8TH6 - chains D and E of the 4 polymer chains in the assembly; structure by X-ray diffraction, 2.34 A resolution.

Chain D:
Name: Ras GTPase-activating protein-binding protein 1
Source organism: Homo sapiens
Notes: EC 3.6.4.12, 3.6.4.13
UniProtKB: Q13283 (G3BP1_HUMAN); residue numbers follow UniProt; this construct covers 1-139
Amino-acid sequence (139 residues; numbered 1 to 139; the number before each row is that of its first residue):
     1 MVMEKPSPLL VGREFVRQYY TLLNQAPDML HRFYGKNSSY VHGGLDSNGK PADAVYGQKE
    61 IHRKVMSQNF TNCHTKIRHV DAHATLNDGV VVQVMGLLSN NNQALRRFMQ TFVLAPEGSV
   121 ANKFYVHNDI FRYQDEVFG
Disordered / not traced: 1, 44-52
Curated features (UniProtKB/Swiss-Prot):
  - cross-link (Glycyl lysine isopeptide (Lys-Gly)): Lys-36 (interchain with G-Cter in ubiquitin), Lys-50 (interchain with G-Cter in ubiquitin), Lys-59 (interchain with G-Cter in ubiquitin), Lys-64 (interchain with G-Cter in ubiquitin), Lys-76 (interchain with G-Cter in ubiquitin), Lys-123 (interchain with G-Cter in ubiquitin)
  - natural variant: Arg-78 (R78C: Found in a patient with a neurodevelopmental disorder; uncertain significance), Arg-132 (R132I: Found in a patient with a neurodevelopmental disorder; uncertain significance)
  - mutagenesis: Phe-15 (F15W: Decreased interaction with USP10), Phe-33 (F33W: Abolished interaction with CAPRIN1 and ability to undergo liquid-liquid phase separation. Abolished interaction with USP10), Lys-36 (K36R: In 10KR; abolished ubiquitination in response to heat shock, leading to decreased stress granule disassembly when associated with R-50, R-59, R-64, R-76, R-123, R-353, R-357, R-376 and R-393 ...), Lys-50 (K50R: In 10KR; abolished ubiquitination in response to heat shock, leading to decreased stress granule disassembly when associated with R-36, R-59, R-64, R-76, R-123, R-353, R-357, R-376 and R-393 ...), Lys-59 (K59R: In 10KR; abolished ubiquitination in response to heat shock, leading to decreased stress granule disassembly when associated with R-36, R-50, R-64, R-76, R-123, R-353, R-357, R-376 and R-393 ...), Lys-64 (K64R: In 10KR; abolished ubiquitination in response to heat shock, leading to decreased stress granule disassembly when associated with R-36, R-50, R-59, R-76, R-123, R-353, R-357, R-376 and R-393 ...), Lys-76 (K76R: In 10KR; abolished ubiquitination in response to heat shock, leading to decreased stress granule disassembly when associated with R-36, R-50, R-59, R-64, R-123, R-353, R-357, R-376 and R-393 ...), Lys-123 (K123R: In 10KR; abolished ubiquitination in response to heat shock, leading to decreased stress granule disassembly when associated with R-36, R-50, R-59, R-64, R-76, R-353, R-357, R-376 and R-393 ...), Phe-124 (F124W: Does not affect interaction with USP10)
From the paper describing this entry:
  - mutagenesis - F33W: abolished binding to nsP3449-473
  - mutagenesis - F15A, F124A: decreased expression
  - mutagenesis - F112A: abolished binding to FxFG-containing Nups
  - mutagenesis - F124W: unchanged binding to interactome

Chain E:
Name: Ubiquitin carboxyl-terminal hydrolase 10
Source organism: Homo sapiens
Notes: EC 3.4.19.12
UniProtKB: Q14694 (UBP10_HUMAN); residues 2-24 here = UniProt positions 2-24
Amino-acid sequence (24 residues; numbered 1 to 24; the number before each row is that of its first residue):
     1 GALHSPQYIF GDFSPDEFNQ FFVT
Disordered / not traced: 1-5, 24
Construct notes: expression tag (1)
Curated features (UniProtKB/Swiss-Prot):
  - region: Pro-6 to Phe-21 (G3BP1-binding)
  - modified residue: Ala-2 (N-acetylalanine), Thr-24 (Phosphothreonine)
  - mutagenesis: Phe-10 (F10A/G/P/W/D/E/R/H/K/S/T/C/M/N/Q: Abolished interaction with G3BP1 and ability to inhibit stress granule formation; F10Y: Decreased but not abolished interaction with G3BP1), Gly-11 (G11A: Decreased but not abolished interaction with G3BP1; G11I/L/P/V/F/W/Y/D/E/R/H/K/S/T/C/M/N/Q: Abolished interaction with G3BP1), Asp-12 (D12A/G/I/L/V/F/W/Y/E/R/H/K/S/T/C/M/N/Q: Decreased but not abolished interaction with G3BP1; D12P: Abolished interaction with G3BP1), Phe-13 (F13A/G/P/W/D/E/R/H/K/S/T/C/M/N/Q: Abolished interaction with G3BP1; F13Y/V/L/I: Decreased but not abolished interaction with G3BP1)

Interface between chain D and chain E:
Residue-residue contacts - 39 pairs, chain D then chain E:
  Pro-6(D) / Tyr-8(E)  hydrophobic
  Ser-7(D) / Tyr-8(E)
  Val-11(D) / Tyr-8(E)  hydrophobic
  Val-11(D) / Phe-10(E)
  Glu-14(D) / Pro-6(E)
  Glu-14(D) / Phe-10(E)
  Phe-15(D) / Phe-10(E)
  Arg-17(D) / Pro-6(E)
  Arg-17(D) / Phe-22(E)
  Arg-17(D) / Val-23(E)
  Gln-18(D) / Pro-6(E)
  Gln-18(D) / Tyr-8(E)
  Gln-18(D) / Phe-10(E)
  Gln-18(D) / Phe-22(E)
  Thr-21(D) / Phe-21(E)
  Leu-22(D) / Phe-13(E)  hydrophobic
  Leu-22(D) / Phe-21(E)  hydrophobic
  Leu-22(D) / Phe-22(E)  hydrophobic
  Gln-25(D) / Gln-20(E)
  Gln-25(D) / Phe-21(E)
  Ala-26(D) / Phe-21(E)  hydrophobic
  Met-29(D) / Phe-13(E)  hydrophobic
  Met-29(D) / Glu-17(E)
  Met-29(D) / Phe-21(E)  hydrophobic
  Arg-32(D) / Gly-11(E)
  Arg-32(D) / Asp-12(E)  hydrogen bond (backbone-backbone)
  Arg-32(D) / Phe-13(E)
  Arg-32(D) / Glu-17(E)  salt bridge
  Phe-33(D) / Phe-10(E)
  Phe-33(D) / Gly-11(E)
  Phe-33(D) / Phe-13(E)  hydrophobic
  Asn-122(D) / Gln-7(E)
  Asn-122(D) / Tyr-8(E)
  Asn-122(D) / Ile-9(E)  hydrogen bond (backbone-backbone)
  Lys-123(D) / Ile-9(E)
  Lys-123(D) / Gly-11(E)  hydrogen bond (side chain-backbone)
  Phe-124(D) / Ile-9(E)  hydrogen bond (backbone-backbone)
  Phe-124(D) / Phe-10(E)
  Phe-124(D) / Gly-11(E)  hydrogen bond (backbone-backbone)
Also at the interface, not in a pair above, chain D (19 interface residues in all): Leu-10, Leu-114
From the paper, about this interface:
  - hot spots on chain D (mutagenesis) - F33A: abolished binding to USP10
  - hot spots on chain E (mutagenesis) - F10A: abolished binding to endogenous G3BP1

In short:
19 residues of chain D face 13 of chain E across their interface; the contacts include 5 hydrogen bonds and 1
salt bridge. Polar contacts include Arg-32(D)/Glu-17(E), Lys-123(D)/Gly-11(E) and Arg-32(D)/Asp-12(E). The
paper reports that F15A and F124A of chain D reduce expression; F33W of chain D abolishes binding to
nsP3449-473; 7 substitutions were tested in all.
Here chain D is Ras GTPase-activating protein-binding protein 1 and chain E is Ubiquitin carboxyl-terminal
hydrolase 10, both from Homo sapiens. Entry 8TH6 (Crystal Structure of the G3BP1 NTF2-like domain bound to
USP10 peptide) was determined by X-ray diffraction together with 8TH5, 8TH7 and 8TH1 from the same study.
